5TYV - chains A and T of the 4 polymer chains in the assembly; structure by X-ray diffraction, 1.93 A resolution.

== Chain A ==
Molecule: DNA-directed DNA/RNA polymerase mu
From: Homo sapiens
Notes: EC 2.7.7.7
UniProtKB: Q9NP87 (DPOLM_HUMAN); residue numbers follow UniProt; this construct covers 132-397, 410-494
Sequence (356 residues; numbered 127 to 494; 12 numbers in that range are skipped by the numbering (no residue carries them; nothing is unmodelled there); the number before each row is that of its first residue):
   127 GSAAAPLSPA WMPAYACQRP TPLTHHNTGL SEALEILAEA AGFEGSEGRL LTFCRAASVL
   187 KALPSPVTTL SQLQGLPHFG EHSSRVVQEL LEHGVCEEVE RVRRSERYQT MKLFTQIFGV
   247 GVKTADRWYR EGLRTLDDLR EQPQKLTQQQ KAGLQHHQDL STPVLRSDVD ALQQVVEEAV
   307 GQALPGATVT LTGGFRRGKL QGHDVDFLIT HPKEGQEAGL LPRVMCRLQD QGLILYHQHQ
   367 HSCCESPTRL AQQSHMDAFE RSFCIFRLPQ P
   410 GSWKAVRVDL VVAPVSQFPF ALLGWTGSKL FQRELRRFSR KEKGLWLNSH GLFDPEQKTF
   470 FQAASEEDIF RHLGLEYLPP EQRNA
Not modelled in the structure: 127-136, 365-383
Sequence notes: expression tag (127-131); conflict Gly410 (Pro in Q9NP87)
Ion coordination: Mn2+ site 1: His208 (shared with 1 residue of chain D); Mn2+ site 2: Glu218, His219; Na+: Thr241, Ile243, Val246 (shared with 1 residue of chain P); Mn2+ site 3: Asp330, Asp332 (together with dTTP, pyrophosphate) (shared with 1 residue of chain P); Mn2+ site 4: Asp330, Asp332, Asp418 (together with dTTP) (shared with 2 residues of chain P); Mn2+ site 5: Glu386, His459
Small-molecule neighbours: pyrophosphate / dTTP: Gly319, Gly320, Arg323, Lys325, Gly328, His329, Asp330, Asp332, Gly433, Trp434, Thr435, Gly436, Ser437, Lys438, Gln441
Swiss-Prot annotation at these positions:
  - region: Arg323 to Asp332 (Involved in ssDNA binding)
  - binding site (Mg(2+)): Asp330, Asp332, Asp418
  - site: Gly433 (Responsible for the low discrimination between dNTP and rNTP)
From the paper describing this entry:
  - conformationally variable residues (side-chain flip): His329

== Chain T ==
Molecule: 9-nt DNA strand
Sequence (9 nucleotides; row label = number of the first residue in the row):
     1 CGGCATACG
Ion coordination: Mn2+ near DG2 (its only coordinating residue here)

== How chain A and chain T interact ==
Contacting residue pairs - 25 pairs, chain A then chain T:
  Gly174(A) with DC4(T), base contact
  Leu177(A) with DC4(T), phosphate contact; DA5(T), phosphate contact
  Gln364(A) with DG9(T), phosphate contact
  Phe385(A) with DG9(T), phosphate contact
  Glu386(A) with DC8(T), sugar contact; DG9(T), hydrogen bond to the phosphate
  Arg387(A) with DA7(T), hydrogen bond to the base; DC8(T), hydrogen bond to the sugar; DG9(T), hydrogen bond to the phosphate
  Phe389(A) with DG9(T), sugar contact
  Lys438(A) with DA5(T), base contact
  Arg442(A) with DA5(T), salt bridge to the phosphate
  Arg445(A) with DA5(T), hydrogen bond to the base; DT6(T), hydrogen bond to the base
  Arg446(A) with DC4(T), sugar contact; DA5(T), sugar contact
  Arg449(A) with DT6(T), salt bridge to the phosphate
  Lys450(A) with DG3(T), hydrogen bond to the phosphate; DC4(T), salt bridge to the phosphate
  Leu456(A) with DT6(T), sugar contact
  Asn457(A) with DT6(T), phosphate contact; DA7(T), hydrogen bond to the phosphate
  His459(A) with DA7(T), phosphate contact; DC8(T), salt bridge to the phosphate
Interface residues without a listed pair, chain A (17 interface residues in all): Arg181

== In short ==
Chain A and chain T form an interface of 17 and 7 residues respectively; the contacts include 8 hydrogen bonds
and 4 salt bridges. Among the polar pairs are Arg387(A)-DA7(T), Arg445(A)-DA5(T) and Arg445(A)-DT6(T). Bound
to chain A: pyrophosphate / dTTP. UniProt lists 3 Mg2+-binding residues on chain A. The paper reports
conformational variability at His329(A).
Here chain A is DNA-directed DNA/RNA polymerase mu (Homo sapiens) and chain T is a 9-nt DNA strand. Entry 5TYV
(DNA Polymerase Mu Reactant Complex, Mn2+ (7.5 min)) was determined by X-ray diffraction (same publication as
5TXX, 5TXZ, 5TYB, 5TYC, 5TYD, 5TYE and 7 further entries).
